1DFU - chains N and P of the 3 polymer chains in the assembly; structure by X-ray diffraction, 1.80 A resolution.

== Chain N ==
Molecule: 5S RRNA
Notes: fragment: loop e-helix iv fragment
Sequence (19 nucleotides; numbered 68 to 86; the number before each row is that of its first residue):
    68 UGCCGAUGGU AGUGUGGGG

== Chain P ==
Name: Ribosomal protein L25
Organism: Escherichia coli
UniProtKB: P68919 (RL25_ECOLI); residues 1-94 here = UniProt positions 1-94
Amino-acid sequence (94 residues; numbered 1 to 94; the number before each row is that of its first residue):
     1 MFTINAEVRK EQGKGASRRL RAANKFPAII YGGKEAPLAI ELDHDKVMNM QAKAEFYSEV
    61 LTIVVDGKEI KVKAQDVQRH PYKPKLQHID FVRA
What the authors report for this chain:
  - binding site for 5S RRNA (chain N): Lys-14, Ser-17, Ile-29, Pro-37, Gln-78, Asp-90
  - conformationally variable residues (order/disorder transition): Lys-14 to Ala-23
  - binding site for 5S RRNA: Gln-75

== How chain N and chain P interact ==
Pairs across the interface (28; chain N residue first):
  A73(N) with Tyr-31(P), base contact; Pro-37(P), base contact
  U74(N) with Ile-29(P), base contact; Tyr-31(P), base contact; Pro-37(P), sugar contact
  G75(N) with Arg-9(P), hydrogen bond to the phosphate; Gln-12(P), phosphate contact; Ile-29(P), sugar contact; Gln-78(P), base contact; His-88(P), hydrogen bond to the base; Asp-90(P), hydrogen bond to the base
  G76(N) with Arg-9(P), salt bridge to the phosphate; Gln-12(P), phosphate contact; Gly-13(P), hydrogen bond to the phosphate; Ser-17(P), hydrogen bond to the phosphate; Arg-21(P), hydrogen bond to the phosphate; Pro-27(P), sugar contact; Gln-78(P), hydrogen bond to the sugar; Gln-87(P), sugar contact; His-88(P), hydrogen bond to the sugar
  U77(N) with Lys-14(P), phosphate contact; Ser-17(P), phosphate contact; Arg-21(P), salt bridge to the phosphate; Gln-87(P), sugar contact
  A78(N) with Lys-14(P), phosphate contact; Arg-18(P), salt bridge to the phosphate
  G79(N) with Lys-14(P), hydrogen bond to the base
  U80(N) with Lys-14(P), hydrogen bond to the base
Also at the interface, not in a pair above, chain P (16 interface residues in all): Ala-28

== Summary ==
Chain N and chain P form an interface of 8 and 16 residues respectively, with 10 hydrogen bonds and 3 salt
bridges. Polar contacts include G75(N)/His-88(P), G75(N)/Asp-90(P) and G79(N)/Lys-14(P). From the paper: a
binding site for 5S RRNA (chain N) at Lys-14(P), Ser-17(P) and Ile-29(P) among others; a binding site for 5S
RRNA at Gln-75(P).
Here chain N is 5S RRNA and chain P is Ribosomal protein L25 (Escherichia coli). Entry 1DFU (Crystal structure
of e.coli ribosomal protein L25 complexed with a 5S rRNA fragment at 1.8 A ...) was determined by X-ray
diffraction.
